Entry 4NWV (X-ray diffraction, 3.25 A resolution); this record covers chains A and C of the 3 polymer chains in the assembly.

[Chain A (and C)]
Protein: Capsid protein
Source organism: Orsay virus
Notes: chain C of this document is another copy of the same molecule, construct and numbering; everything in this record applies to it too
UniProt: E9KNV5 (E9KNV5_9VIRU); residue numbers follow UniProt; this construct covers 1-391
Amino-acid sequence (391 residues; numbered 1 to 391; the number before each row is that of its first residue):
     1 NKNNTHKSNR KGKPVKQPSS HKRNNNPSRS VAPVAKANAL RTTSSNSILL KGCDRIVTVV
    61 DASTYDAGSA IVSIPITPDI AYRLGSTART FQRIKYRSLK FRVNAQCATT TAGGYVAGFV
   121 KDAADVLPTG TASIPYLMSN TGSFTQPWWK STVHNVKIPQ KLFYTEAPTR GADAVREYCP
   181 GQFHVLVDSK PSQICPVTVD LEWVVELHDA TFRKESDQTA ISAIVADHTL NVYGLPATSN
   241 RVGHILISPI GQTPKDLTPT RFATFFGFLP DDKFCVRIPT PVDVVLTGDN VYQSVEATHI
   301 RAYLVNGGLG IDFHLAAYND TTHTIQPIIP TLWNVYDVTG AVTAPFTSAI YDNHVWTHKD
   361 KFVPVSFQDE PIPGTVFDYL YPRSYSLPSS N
Not modelled in the structure: 1-29, 385-391 (chain C: 1-43, 390-391)
Disulfides: C107-C195
Bound ions: Ca2+ site 1: Q92 (shared with D122(C), D125(C) of chain C); Ca2+ site 2: D122, D125 (shared with 1 residue of chain B)
From the paper describing this entry:
  - Ca2+ coordination: Q92, D122, D125, E166
  - self-association interface (contacts with another copy of this molecule); pairs are residue here / residue on that copy: W149-W149, T109, P147

[Chain A / chain C interface]
Residue-residue contacts - 79 pairs, chain A then chain C:
  V34(A) - T109(C)
  A35(A) - T109(C)
  A35(A) - W149(C)
  A37(A) - P147(C)  hydrophobic
  A37(A) - W149(C)  hydrophobic
  N38(A) - T145(C)  hydrogen bond (side chain-backbone)
  N38(A) - Q146(C)
  N38(A) - P147(C)
  L40(A) - F144(C)  hydrophobic
  L40(A) - Q146(C)
  L40(A) - T152(C)
  R41(A) - S143(C)
  R41(A) - F144(C)
  T42(A) - G142(C)
  T42(A) - S143(C)
  T42(A) - H154(C)
  T43(A) - M138(C)  hydrogen bond (side chain-backbone)
  T43(A) - S139(C)
  T43(A) - N140(C)  hydrogen bond (side chain-backbone)
  T43(A) - T141(C)
  T43(A) - G142(C)  hydrogen bond (backbone-backbone)
  T43(A) - S143(C)  hydrogen bond (backbone-backbone)
  S45(A) - T141(C)  hydrogen bond
  R89(A) - Y136(C)
  Q92(A) - V120(C)
  Q92(A) - K121(C)
  Q92(A) - D122(C)
  Q92(A) - D125(C)  hydrogen bond
  Y164(A) - D122(C)
  Y164(A) - R176(C)
  E166(A) - D125(C)
  E166(A) - R176(C)  hydrogen bond (backbone-side chain)
  A167(A) - R176(C)
  P168(A) - A124(C)  hydrophobic
  P168(A) - R176(C)
  T169(A) - A124(C)  hydrogen bond (backbone-backbone)
  T169(A) - V126(C)
  R170(A) - P75(C)
  R170(A) - A123(C)  hydrogen bond (side chain-backbone)
  R170(A) - A124(C)  hydrogen bond (backbone-backbone)
  R170(A) - V175(C)
  G171(A) - D173(C)
  G171(A) - V175(C)
  A172(A) - A172(C)  hydrophobic
  A172(A) - D173(C)  hydrogen bond (backbone-backbone)
  E177(A) - A174(C)
  E177(A) - R176(C)  salt bridge
  D209(A) - K121(C)
  A210(A) - N140(C)
  A210(A) - T141(C)  hydrogen bond (backbone-backbone)
  T211(A) - S139(C)
  T211(A) - N140(C)  hydrogen bond
  F212(A) - Y136(C)  hydrophobic
  F212(A) - S139(C)
  R213(A) - Y136(C)
  K214(A) - V126(C)  hydrogen bond (side chain-backbone)
  V291(A) - L235(C)  hydrophobic
  Y292(A) - V285(C)  hydrophobic
  Y292(A) - I350(C)  hydrophobic
  Q293(A) - L235(C)
  Q293(A) - Y351(C)  hydrogen bond (side chain-backbone)
  Q293(A) - D352(C)
  Q293(A) - N353(C)  hydrogen bond (side chain-backbone)
  S294(A) - D283(C)
  S294(A) - D352(C)  hydrogen bond
  D320(A) - V355(C)
  V335(A) - N353(C)
  Y336(A) - Y233(C)  hydrophobic
  Y336(A) - N353(C)  hydrogen bond (backbone-side chain)
  D337(A) - Y233(C)
  D337(A) - L235(C)
  V338(A) - Y233(C)  hydrophobic
  V338(A) - L235(C)  hydrogen bond (backbone-backbone)
  V338(A) - P236(C)
  V338(A) - R241(C)
  V338(A) - P254(C)
  T339(A) - T253(C)
  T339(A) - P254(C)
  G340(A) - P254(C)
Other interface residues (no listed pair), chain A (42 interface residues in all): K36, S44, A174, Y178, N290
Other interface residues (no listed pair), chain C (51 interface residues in all): T110, K150, E177, Q182, G234, A237, S239, L246, Q252, Y292

[Overview]
Chain A and chain C form an interface of 42 and 51 residues respectively; the contacts include 20 hydrogen
bonds and 1 salt bridge. Polar contacts include E177(A)-R176(C), N38(A)-T145(C) and T43(A)-M138(C). The paper
reports Ca2+ coordination by Q92(A), D122(A) and D125(A) among others; a self-association interface involving
T109(A), P147(A) and W149(A).
Chain A and chain C are both Capsid protein (Orsay virus); the structure, Crystal structure of Orsay
virus-like particle, was determined by X-ray diffraction together with 4NWW from the same study.
